6D7C - chains A and I of the 6 polymer chains in the assembly; structure by X-ray diffraction, 2.95 A resolution.

== Chain A (and I) ==
Protein: Hemagglutinin HA1 chain
From: Influenza A virus
Notes: chain I of this document is another copy of the same molecule, construct and numbering; everything in this record applies to it too
UniProtKB: A0A0C4ZYE2 (A0A0C4ZYE2_9INFA); residues 1-321 here correspond to UniProt positions 19-339 (UniProt number = residue number + 18)
Chain sequence (321 residues; numbered 1 to 321; the number before each row is that of its first residue):
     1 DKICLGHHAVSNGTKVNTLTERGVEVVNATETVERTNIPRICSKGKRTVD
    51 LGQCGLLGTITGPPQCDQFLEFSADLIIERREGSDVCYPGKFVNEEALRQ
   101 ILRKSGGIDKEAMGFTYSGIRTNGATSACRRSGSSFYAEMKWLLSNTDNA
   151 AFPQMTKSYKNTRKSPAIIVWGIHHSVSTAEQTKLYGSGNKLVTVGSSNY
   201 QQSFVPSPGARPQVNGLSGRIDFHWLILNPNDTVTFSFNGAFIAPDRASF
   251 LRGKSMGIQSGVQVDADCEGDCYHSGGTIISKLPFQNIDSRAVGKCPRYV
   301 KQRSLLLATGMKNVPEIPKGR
Not modelled in the structure: 317-321
Differences from the reference sequence: conflict Arg47 (Lys65 in A0A0C4ZYE2), Ile227 (Met245 in A0A0C4ZYE2)
Disulfides: Cys42-Cys268, Cys54-Cys66, Cys87-Cys129, Cys272-Cys296
Covalently attached groups: N-acetylglucosamine (NAG) linked to Asn231
Reported in the primary citation:
  - post-translational modification sites: Asn231
  - specificity-determining residues: Leu217
  - mutagenesis - V177K/K184T/G219S: increased binding to human-type receptor

== Chain A / chain I interface ==
Contacting residue pairs (23):
  Thr156(A) with Ala210(I)
  Asn190(A) with Asn190(I)
  Leu192(A) with Ser207(I); Pro208(I)
  Thr194(A) with Ser207(I); Pro208(I); Ala210(I); Arg211(I), hydrogen bond
  Gly196(A) with Pro212(I)
  Ser197(A) with Arg220(I)
  Asn199(A) with Lys91(I)
  Gln201(A) with Gly90(I); Lys91(I); Arg220(I); Ile221(I); Asp222(I)
  Ser203(A) with Ser207(I), hydrogen bond
  Thr233(A) with Pro212(I)
  Thr235(A) with Ala210(I); Arg211(I); Pro212(I)
  Ser237(A) with Gly209(I); Ala210(I), hydrogen bond (side chain-backbone)
Interface residues without a listed pair, chain A (14 interface residues in all): Ser198, Tyr200
Interface residues without a listed pair, chain I (13 interface residues in all): Val214

== In short ==
14 residues of chain A face 13 of chain I across their interface, with 3 hydrogen bonds. Among the polar pairs
are Thr194(A)-Arg211(I), Ser203(A)-Ser207(I) and Ser237(A)-Ala210(I). Covalently linked N-acetylglucosamine:
at Asn231(A). From the paper: V177K/K184T/G219S of chain A increase binding to human-type receptor; the
specificity determinant Leu217(A).
Chain A and chain I are both Hemagglutinin HA1 chain (Influenza A virus); the structure, The crystal structure
of hemagglutinin from A/Hong Kong/61/2016 H7N9 influenza virus, was determined by X-ray diffraction together
with 6D7U, 6D8B and 6D8D from the same study.
